PDB entry 2HH4 | solution NMR | chains A and B

# Chain A
Protein: insulin A chain
From: Homo sapiens
UniProt: Q5EEX2 (Q5EEX2_HUMAN); residues 1-21 here correspond to UniProt positions 90-110 (UniProt number = residue number + 89)
Sequence (21 residues; each row starts with the number of its first residue):
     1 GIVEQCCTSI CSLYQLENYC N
Disulfide bonds: Cys6-Cys11

# Chain B
Protein: insulin B chain
From: Homo sapiens
UniProt: Q5EEX2 (Q5EEX2_HUMAN); residues 1-30 here correspond to UniProt positions 25-54 (UniProt number = residue number + 24)
Sequence (30 residues; each row starts with the number of its first residue):
     1 FVNQHLCSSD LVEALYLVCG ERGFFYTKPT
Construct notes: engineered mutation Ser8 (Gly32 in Q5EEX2), Asp10 (His34 in Q5EEX2), Lys28 (Pro52 in Q5EEX2), Pro29 (Lys53 in Q5EEX2)
Modified / non-standard residues: Ser8 (d-serine; DSN)

# How chain A and chain B interact
Residue-residue contacts (38; chain A residue first):
  Gly1(A) with Thr27(B)
  Ile2(A) with Tyr26(B); Thr27(B)
  Val3(A) with Leu6(B); Leu11(B); Thr27(B)
  Cys6(A) with His5(B); Leu6(B); Cys7(B)
  Cys7(A) with Leu6(B); Cys7(B), disulfide; Ser8(B)
  Ser9(A) with Gln4(B); His5(B); Leu6(B)
  Ile10(A) with Asn3(B); Gln4(B); His5(B)
  Cys11(A) with Asn3(B); Gln4(B); Leu6(B)
  Leu13(A) with Phe1(B); Ala14(B); Val18(B)
  Leu16(A) with Leu11(B); Ala14(B); Leu15(B); Val18(B)
  Glu17(A) with Val18(B)
  Tyr19(A) with Leu11(B); Leu15(B); Phe25(B); Tyr26(B)
  Cys20(A) with Leu15(B); Cys19(B), disulfide
  Asn21(A) with Arg22(B); Gly23(B); Phe25(B)
Other interface residues (no listed pair), chain B (19 interface residues in all): Gly20, Phe24
Cross-chain cystine bridges: Cys7(A)-Cys7(B), Cys20(A)-Cys19(B)

# Summary
14 residues of chain A face 19 of chain B across their interface, with 2 disulfide bonds.
Here chain A is insulin A chain and chain B is insulin B chain, both from Homo sapiens. Entry 2HH4 (NMR
structure of human insulin mutant GLY-B8-D-SER, HIS-B10-ASP PRO-B28-LYS, LYS-B29-PRO, 20 structures) was
determined by solution NMR (same publication as 2HHO).
